PDB entry 6PSV | electron microscopy, 3.50 A resolution | chains I and L of the 10 polymer chains in the assembly

[Chain I]
Molecule: DNA-directed RNA polymerase subunit beta
From: Escherichia coli
Notes: EC 2.7.7.6
UniProt: P0A8V4 (RPOB_ECO57); residue numbers follow UniProt; this construct covers 1-1342
Chain sequence (1342 residues; row label = number of the first residue in the row):
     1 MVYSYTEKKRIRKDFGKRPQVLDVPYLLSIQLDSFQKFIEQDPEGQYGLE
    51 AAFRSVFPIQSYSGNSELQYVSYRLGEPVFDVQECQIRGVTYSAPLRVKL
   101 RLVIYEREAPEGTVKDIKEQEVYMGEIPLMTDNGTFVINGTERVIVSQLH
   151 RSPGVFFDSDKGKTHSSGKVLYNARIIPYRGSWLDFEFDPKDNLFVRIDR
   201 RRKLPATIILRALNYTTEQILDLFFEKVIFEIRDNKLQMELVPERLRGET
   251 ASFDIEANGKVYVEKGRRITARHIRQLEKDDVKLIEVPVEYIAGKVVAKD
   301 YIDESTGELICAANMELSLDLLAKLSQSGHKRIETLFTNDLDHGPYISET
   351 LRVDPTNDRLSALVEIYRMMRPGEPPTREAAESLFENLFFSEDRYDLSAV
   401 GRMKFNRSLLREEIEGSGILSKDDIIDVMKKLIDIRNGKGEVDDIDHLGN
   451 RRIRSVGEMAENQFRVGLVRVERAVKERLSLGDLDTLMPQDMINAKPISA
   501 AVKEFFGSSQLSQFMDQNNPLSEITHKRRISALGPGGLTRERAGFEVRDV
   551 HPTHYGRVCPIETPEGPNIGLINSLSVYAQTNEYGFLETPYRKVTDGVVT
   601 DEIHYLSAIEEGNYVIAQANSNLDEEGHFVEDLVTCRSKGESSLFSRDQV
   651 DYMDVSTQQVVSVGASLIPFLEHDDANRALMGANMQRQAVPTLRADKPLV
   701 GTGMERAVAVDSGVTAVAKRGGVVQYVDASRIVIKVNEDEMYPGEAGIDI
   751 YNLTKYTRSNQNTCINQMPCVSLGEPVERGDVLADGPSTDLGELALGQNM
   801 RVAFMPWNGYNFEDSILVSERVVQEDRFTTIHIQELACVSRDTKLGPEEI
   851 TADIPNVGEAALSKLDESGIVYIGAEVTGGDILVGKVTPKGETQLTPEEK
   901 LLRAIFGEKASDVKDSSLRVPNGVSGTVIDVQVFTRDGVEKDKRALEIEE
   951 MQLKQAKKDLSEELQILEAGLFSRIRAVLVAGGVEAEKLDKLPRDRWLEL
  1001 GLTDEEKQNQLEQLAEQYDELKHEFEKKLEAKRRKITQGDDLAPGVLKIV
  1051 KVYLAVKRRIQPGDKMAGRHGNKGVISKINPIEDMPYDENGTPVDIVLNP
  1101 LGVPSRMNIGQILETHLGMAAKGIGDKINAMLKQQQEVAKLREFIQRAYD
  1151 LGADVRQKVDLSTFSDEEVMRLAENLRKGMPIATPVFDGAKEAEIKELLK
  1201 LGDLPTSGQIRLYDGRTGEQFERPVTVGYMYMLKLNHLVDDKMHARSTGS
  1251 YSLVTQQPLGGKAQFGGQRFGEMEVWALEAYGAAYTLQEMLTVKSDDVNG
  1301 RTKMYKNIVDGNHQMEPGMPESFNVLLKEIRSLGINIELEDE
Not modelled in the structure: 1-2
Residues lining bound ligands: chapso (1N7): Gln725, Tyr726, Arg731, Glu962, Gln965, Ile966, Ala969, Ser973
Swiss-Prot annotation at these positions:
  - modified residue (N6-acetyllysine): Lys1022, Lys1200

[Chain L]
Molecule: RNA polymerase sigma factor RpoD
From: Escherichia coli
UniProt: Q0P6L9 (Q0P6L9_ECOLX); numbering as in UniProt (aligned over 1-613)
Chain sequence (616 residues; numbered -2 to 613; the number before each row is that of its first residue; numbers below 1 keep their minus sign (Ser-2 is residue -2)):
    -2 SEFMEQNPQSQLKLLVTRGKEQGYLTYAEVNDHLPEDIVDSDQIEDIIQM
    48 INDMGIQVMEEAPDADDLMLAENTADEDAAEAAAQVLSSVESEIGRTTDP
    98 VRMYMREMGTVELLTREGEIDIAKRIEDGINQVQCSVAEYPEAITYLLEQ
   148 YDRVEAEEARLSDLITGFVDPNAEEDLAPTATHVGSELSQEDLDDDEDED
   198 EEDGDDDSADDDNSIDPELAREKFAELRAQYVVTRDTIKAKGRSHATAQE
   248 EILKLSEVFKQFRLVPKQFDYLVNSMRVMMDRVRTQERLIMKLCVEQCKM
   298 PKKNFITLFTGNETSDTWFNAAIAMNKPWSEKLHDVSEEVHRALQKLQQI
   348 EEETGLTIEQVKDINRRMSIGEAKARRAKKEMVEANLRLVISIAKKYTNR
   398 GLQFLDLIQEGNIGLMKAVDKFEYRRGYKFSTYATWWIRQAITRSIADQA
   448 RTIRIPVHMIETINKLNRISRQMLQEMGREPTPEELAERMLMPEDKIRKV
   498 LKIAKEPISMETPIGDDEDSHLGDFIEDTTLELPLDSATTESLRAATHDV
   548 LAGLTAREAKVLRMRFGIDMNTDYTLEEVGKQFDVTRERIRQIEAKALRK
   598 LRHPSRSEVLRSFLDD
Not modelled in the structure: -2 to 90, 168-211, 237-241
Construct notes: expression tag (-2 to 0)
Residues lining bound ligands:
  - chapso (1N7), molecule 1: Ile505, Thr509, Pro510, Ile511, Gly512, Leu519
  - chapso (1N7), molecule 2: Ile511, Gly512, Asp513, Phe522

[How chain I and chain L interact]
Contacting residue pairs (46):
  Val122(I) - Gln472(L)
  Tyr123(I) - Leu471(L)  hydrophobic
  Tyr123(I) - Gln472(L)  hydrogen bond (backbone-side chain)
  Tyr123(I) - Gly475(L)
  Tyr123(I) - Arg476(L)
  Glu477(I) - Lys393(L)
  Gln490(I) - Gln472(L)
  Ile493(I) - Gln472(L)  hydrogen bond (backbone-side chain)
  Asn494(I) - Arg468(L)
  Asn856(I) - Asp612(L)  hydrogen bond (side chain-backbone)
  Asn856(I) - Asp613(L)  hydrogen bond (backbone-side chain)
  Val857(I) - Asp613(L)  hydrogen bond (backbone-side chain)
  Pro897(I) - Gly564(L)
  Glu898(I) - Leu540(L)
  Glu898(I) - Arg541(L)
  Glu898(I) - Thr544(L)
  Glu898(I) - Ile565(L)
  Lys900(I) - Asp570(L)  salt bridge
  Leu901(I) - Phe563(L)  hydrophobic
  Leu901(I) - Ile565(L)  hydrophobic
  Leu902(I) - Leu607(L)
  Leu902(I) - Leu611(L)  hydrophobic
  Ile905(I) - Leu595(L)
  Ile905(I) - Leu598(L)  hydrophobic
  Phe906(I) - Arg599(L)
  Phe906(I) - Arg608(L)
  Phe906(I) - Leu611(L)  hydrophobic
  Asp937(I) - Glu481(L)
  Pro1044(I) - Lys499(L)
  Gly1045(I) - Lys499(L)
  Ser1250(I) - Glu524(L)
  Tyr1251(I) - Glu524(L)
  Tyr1251(I) - Asp525(L)  hydrogen bond (backbone-backbone)
  Tyr1251(I) - Leu528(L)  hydrophobic
  Ser1252(I) - Ile523(L)
  Ser1252(I) - Asp525(L)
  Leu1253(I) - Ile523(L)  hydrogen bond (backbone-backbone)
  Leu1253(I) - Asp525(L)
  Gln1256(I) - Asp525(L)  hydrogen bond
  Gln1256(I) - Leu528(L)
  Leu1259(I) - Asp521(L)
  Leu1259(I) - Phe522(L)  hydrophobic
  Leu1259(I) - Glu524(L)
  Gln1264(I) - Phe522(L)
  Arg1301(I) - Leu528(L)
  Tyr1305(I) - Pro531(L)
Other interface residues (no listed pair), chain I (38 interface residues in all): Arg97, Ala495, Asp842, Pro855, Glu899, Arg903, Ala904, Arg936, Asp1041, Thr1302, Lys1306
Other interface residues (no listed pair), chain L (37 interface residues in all): Thr479, Arg495, Leu532, Ser534, Ala535, Thr537, Leu548

[In short]
38 residues of chain I face 37 of chain L across their interface, with 8 hydrogen bonds and 1 salt bridge.
Among the polar pairs are Lys900(I)-Asp570(L), Tyr123(I)-Gln472(L) and Ile493(I)-Gln472(L). Chain I binds
chapso. Bound to chain L: chapso.
Here chain I is DNA-directed RNA polymerase subunit beta and chain L is RNA polymerase sigma factor RpoD, both
from Escherichia coli. Entry 6PSV (Escherichia coli RNA polymerase promoter unwinding intermediate (TpreRPo)
with TraR and rpsT P2 promoter) was determined by electron microscopy, deposited together with 6PSQ, 6PSR,
6PSS, 6PST, 6PSU and 6PSW.
